PDB entry 9BXZ | electron microscopy, 8.11 A resolution (very low resolution: no residue pairs are listed; an interface is given only as per-side residue counts) | chains A and C of the 5 polymer chains in the assembly

Chain A:
Name: Ribonucleoside-diphosphate reductase subunit alpha
Source organism: Bacillus subtilis
Notes: EC 1.17.4.1
UniProt: P50620 (RIR1_BACSU); residue numbers follow UniProt; this construct covers 1-700
Sequence (700 residues; numbered 1 to 700; the number before each row is that of its first residue):
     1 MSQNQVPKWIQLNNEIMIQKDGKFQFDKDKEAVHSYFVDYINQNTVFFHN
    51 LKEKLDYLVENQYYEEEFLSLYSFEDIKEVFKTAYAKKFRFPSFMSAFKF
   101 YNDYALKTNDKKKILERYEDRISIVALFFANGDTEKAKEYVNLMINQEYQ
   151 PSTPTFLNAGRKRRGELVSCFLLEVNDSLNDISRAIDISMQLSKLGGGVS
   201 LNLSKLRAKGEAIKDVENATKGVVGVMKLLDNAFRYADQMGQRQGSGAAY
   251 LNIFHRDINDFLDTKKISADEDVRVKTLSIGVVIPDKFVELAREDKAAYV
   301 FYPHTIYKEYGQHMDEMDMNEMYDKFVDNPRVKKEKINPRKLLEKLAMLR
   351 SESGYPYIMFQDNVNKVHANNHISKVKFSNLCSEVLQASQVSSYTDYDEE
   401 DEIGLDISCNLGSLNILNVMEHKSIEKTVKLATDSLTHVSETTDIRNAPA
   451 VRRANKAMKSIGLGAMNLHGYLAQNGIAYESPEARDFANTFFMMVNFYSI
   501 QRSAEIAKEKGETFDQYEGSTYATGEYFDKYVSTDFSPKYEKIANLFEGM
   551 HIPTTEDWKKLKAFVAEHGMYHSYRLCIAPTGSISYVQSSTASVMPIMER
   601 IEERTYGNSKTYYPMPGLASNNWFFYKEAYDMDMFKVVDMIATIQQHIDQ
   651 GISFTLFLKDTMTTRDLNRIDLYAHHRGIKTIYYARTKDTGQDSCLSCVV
Disordered / not traced: 1-5, 689-700
Disulfides: Cys170-Cys409
Ligand contacts:
  - ATP (adenosine-5'-triphosphate): Val33, His34, Phe37, Val38, Asn42, Lys88, Phe89, Arg90, Phe91, Arg117
  - GDP (guanosine-5'-diphosphate): Val46, Phe47, Phe48, His49, Asn50, Leu51, Lys54, Lys78, Phe81, Lys82, Tyr85, Asp120
  - dTTP (TTP), molecule 1: Asp177, Ser178, Leu179, Asn180, Ile182, Leu206, Arg207, Ala212, Ile213, Lys214, Thr220, Lys221, His304
  - dTTP (TTP), molecule 2: Lys194, Tyr236, Ala237, Asp238
Curated features (UniProtKB/Swiss-Prot):
  - active site: Asn380 (Proton acceptor), Cys382 (Cysteine radical intermediate), Glu384 (Proton acceptor)
  - binding site (substrate): Thr153, Ser169, Cys170, Gly198, Asn380 to Glu384, Pro580 to Ile584
  - site: Cys170 (Important for hydrogen atom transfer), Asp177 (Allosteric effector binding), Arg207 (Allosteric effector binding), Cys409 (Important for hydrogen atom transfer), Tyr683 (Important for electron transfer), Tyr684 (Important for electron transfer), Cys695 (Interacts with thioredoxin/glutaredoxin), Cys698 (Interacts with thioredoxin/glutaredoxin)
  - mutagenesis: His255 (H255Y: In ts-A 73; temperature-sensitive lethal mutation)
What the authors report for this chain:
  - catalytic residues: Cys382 (citing earlier work)

Chain C:
Name: Ribonucleoside-diphosphate reductase subunit beta
Source organism: Bacillus subtilis
Notes: EC 1.17.4.1
UniProt: P50621 (RIR2_BACSU); numbering as in UniProt (aligned over 1-329)
Sequence (350 residues; row label = number of the first residue in the row; numbers below 1 keep their minus sign (Met-20 is residue -20)):
   -20 MGSSHHHHHHSSGLVPRGSHMMTKIYDAANWSKHEDDFTQMFYNQNVKQF
    30 WLPEEIALNGDLLTWKYLGKNEQDTYMKVLAGLTLLDTEQGNTGMPIVAE
    80 HVDGHQRKAVLNFMAMMENAVHAKSYSNIFMTLAPTETINEVFEWVKQNK
   130 YLQKKAQMIVGLYKAIQKDDEISLFKAMVASVYLESFLFYSGFYYPLYFY
   180 GQGKLMQSGEIINLILRDEAIHGVYVGLLAQEIYNKQTEEKKAELREFAI
   230 DLLNQLYENELEYTEDLYDQVGLSHDVKKFIRYNANKALMNLGFDPYFEE
   280 EDINPIVLNGLNTKTKSHDFFSMKGNGYKKATVEPLKDDDFYFEDEKEQI
Disordered / not traced: -20 to 15, 291-310, 323-329
Differences from the reference sequence: initiating methionine (-20); expression tag (-19 to 0)
Bound ions: Mn2+ site 1: Asp66, Glu97, His101, Glu198; Mn2+ site 2: Glu97, Glu164, Glu198, His201
Curated features (UniProtKB/Swiss-Prot):
  - active site: Tyr105
  - binding site (Fe cation): Asp66, Glu97, His101, Glu164, Glu198, His201

Interface between chain A and chain C:
At this resolution (8 A) residue pairs are not listed: 16 residues of chain A and 13 of chain C lie at the interface.

Summary:
Chain A and chain C form an interface of 16 and 13 residues respectively. Chain A binds dTTP, ATP and GDP.
From UniProt: 3 active-site residues, 14 substrate-binding residues and one mutagenesis site on chain A;
active-site residue Tyr105(C) on chain C. The paper reports the catalytic residue Cys382(A).
Here chain A is Ribonucleoside-diphosphate reductase subunit alpha and chain C is Ribonucleoside-diphosphate
reductase subunit beta, both from Bacillus subtilis. Entry 9BXZ (Class 15 model for pre-reduction condition of
Bacillus subtilis ribonucleotide reductase complex) was determined by electron microscopy, deposited together
with 9BW3, 9BWX, 9BX2, 9BX3, 9BX6, 9BX8 and 39 further entries.
